PDB entry 8VUH | electron microscopy, 4.42 A resolution (low resolution: residue-level contacts below are approximate; hydrogen-bond / salt-bridge calls are withheld) | chains B and D of the 8 polymer chains in the assembly

== Chain B (and D) ==
Name: Glutamate receptor ionotropic, NMDA 2A
Organism: Homo sapiens
Notes: chain D of this document is another copy of the same molecule, construct and numbering; everything in this record applies to it too
UniProt: Q12879 (NMDE1_HUMAN); the construct lacks a stretch of the UniProt sequence, so the offset changes along the chain: 34-578 = UniProt 34-578; 579-784 = UniProt 599-804; 785-814 = UniProt 812-841
Sequence (808 residues; each row starts with the number of its first residue; a row labelled like 578A-578T holds insertion residues (578A, then the next letters in order)):
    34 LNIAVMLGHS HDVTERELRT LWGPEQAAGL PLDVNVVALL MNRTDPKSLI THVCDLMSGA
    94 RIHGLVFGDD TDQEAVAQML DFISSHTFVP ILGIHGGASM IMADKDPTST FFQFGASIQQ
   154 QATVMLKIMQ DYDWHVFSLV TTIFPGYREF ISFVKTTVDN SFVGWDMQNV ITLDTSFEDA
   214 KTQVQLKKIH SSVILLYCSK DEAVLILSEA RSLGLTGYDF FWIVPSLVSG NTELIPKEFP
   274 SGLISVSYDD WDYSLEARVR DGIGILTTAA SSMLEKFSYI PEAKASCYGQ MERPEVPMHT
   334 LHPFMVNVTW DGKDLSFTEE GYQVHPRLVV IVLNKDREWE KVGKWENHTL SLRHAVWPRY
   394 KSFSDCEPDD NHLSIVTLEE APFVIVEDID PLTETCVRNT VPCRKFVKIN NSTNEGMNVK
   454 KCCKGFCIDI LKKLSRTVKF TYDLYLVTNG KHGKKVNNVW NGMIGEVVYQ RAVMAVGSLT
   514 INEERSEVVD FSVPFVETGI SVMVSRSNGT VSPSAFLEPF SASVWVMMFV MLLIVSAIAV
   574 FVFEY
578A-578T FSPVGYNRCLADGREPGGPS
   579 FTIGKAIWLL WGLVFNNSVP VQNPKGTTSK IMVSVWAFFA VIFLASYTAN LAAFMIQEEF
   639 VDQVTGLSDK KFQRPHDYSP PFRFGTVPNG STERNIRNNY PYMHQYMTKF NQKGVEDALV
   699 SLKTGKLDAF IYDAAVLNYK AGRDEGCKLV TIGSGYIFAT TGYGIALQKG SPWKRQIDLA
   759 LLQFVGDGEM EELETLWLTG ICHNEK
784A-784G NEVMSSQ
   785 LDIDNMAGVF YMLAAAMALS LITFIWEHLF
Disordered / not traced: 578A-578T, 784A-784G (chain D: 34, 150, 578A-578T, 784A-784G)
Differences from the reference sequence: conflict Cys-578I (Asn587 in Q12879), Asp-578L (Lys590 in Q12879), Arg-578N (Lys592 in Q12879), Glu-578O (Ala593 in Q12879), Gly-578Q (His595 in Q12879)
Cystine bridges: Cys-87/Cys-320, Cys-429/Cys-455, Cys-436/Cys-456, Cys-725/Cys-780
UniProt features mapped onto this chain:
  - region: Phe-579 to Gln-600 (Pore-forming)
  - binding site (Zn(2+)): His-44, His-128, Glu-266, Asp-282
  - binding site (L-glutamate): Ser-511, Thr-513, Arg-518, Ser-669, Thr-670, Asp-711
  - site: Asn-594 (Functional determinant of NMDA receptors)
  - glycosylation (N-linked (GlcNAc...) asparagine): Asn-75, Asn-340, Asn-380, Asn-443, Asn-444, Asn-541, Asn-667

== How chain B and chain D interact ==
Contacting residue pairs (21; chain B residue first):
  Gln-216(B) / Glu-211(D)
  Val-217(B) / Ser-245(D)
  Lys-220(B) / Glu-211(D)
  Lys-220(B) / Gln-216(D)
  Lys-220(B) / Glu-242(D)
  Lys-220(B) / Ser-245(D)
  Lys-220(B) / Leu-246(D)
  Lys-221(B) / Ser-245(D)
  Lys-221(B) / Leu-246(D)
  Arg-244(B) / Ala-213(D)
  Ser-245(B) / Glu-211(D)
  Ser-245(B) / Asp-212(D)
  Ser-245(B) / Ala-213(D)
  Ser-245(B) / Gln-216(D)
  Leu-246(B) / Glu-211(D)
  Leu-246(B) / Ala-213(D)
  Leu-246(B) / Gln-216(D)
  Leu-246(B) / Val-217(D)
  Leu-246(B) / Lys-220(D)
  Gly-247(B) / Ala-213(D)
  Gly-247(B) / Val-217(D)
Other interface residues (no listed pair), chain B (10 interface residues in all): His-223, Leu-248
Other interface residues (no listed pair), chain D (11 interface residues in all): Ala-243, Gly-247

== Summary ==
The interface between chain B and chain D involves 10 residues on one side and 11 on the other. UniProt lists
4 Zn2+-binding residues and 6 L-glutamate-binding residues on chain B.
Chain B and chain D are both Glutamate receptor ionotropic, NMDA 2A (Homo sapiens); the structure, Human
GluN1-2A IgG 003-102 splayed conformation, was determined by electron microscopy (same publication as 8VUJ,
8VUL, 8VUN, 8VUQ, 8VUR, 8VUT, 8VUY and 8VVH).
